PDB entry 6JQK | X-ray diffraction, 1.50 A resolution | chains N and C

Chain N:
Name: N36
Chain sequence (37 residues; each row starts with the number of its first residue):
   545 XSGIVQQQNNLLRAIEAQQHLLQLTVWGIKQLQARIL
Modified residues: ACE (acetyl group) at position 545

Chain C:
Name: C34M
Chain sequence (35 residues; each row starts with the number of its first residue):
   627 XWASLWNWFNNYTSLIHSLIEESQNQQEKNEQELL
Modified residues: ACE (acetyl group) at position 627

Interface between chain N and chain C:
Residue-residue contacts - 33 pairs, chain N then chain C:
  G547(N) with Q652(C); N656(C), hydrogen bond (backbone-side chain)
  I548(N) with N656(C); L660(C), hydrophobic
  Q550(N) with E648(C), hydrogen bond; Q652(C)
  Q551(N) with S649(C), hydrogen bond (side chain-backbone); Q652(C); Q653(C), hydrogen bond; N656(C)
  N554(N) with E648(C); S649(C); Q652(C)
  L555(N) with S649(C)
  R557(N) with L645(C)
  A561(N) with Y638(C); I642(C), hydrophobic; L645(C), hydrophobic
  Q562(N) with I642(C)
  H564(N) with Y638(C), hydrogen bond
  L565(N) with F635(C), hydrophobic; T639(C); I642(C), hydrophobic
  L568(N) with L631(C); W634(C), hydrophobic; F635(C), hydrophobic; Y638(C), hydrophobic
  T569(N) with F635(C)
  W571(N) with L631(C), hydrophobic
  G572(N) with W628(C)
  Q575(N) with W628(C)
  L576(N) with W628(C), hydrophobic
  R579(N) with W628(C)
Interface residues without a listed pair, chain N (20 interface residues in all): ACE_545, A558
Interface residues without a listed pair, chain C (16 interface residues in all): ACE_627, L641

Summary:
20 residues of chain N and 16 residues of chain C are in contact, with 5 hydrogen bonds. Among the polar pairs
are G547(N)-N656(C), Q550(N)-E648(C) and Q551(N)-S649(C).
Chain N is N36 and chain C is C34M; the structure, Structure of C34M/N36, was determined by X-ray diffraction.
